PDB entry 4MSV | X-ray diffraction, 2.50 A resolution | chains B and A

Chain B:
Molecule: Tumor necrosis factor receptor superfamily member 6B
Source organism: Homo sapiens
UniProtKB: O95407 (TNF6B_HUMAN); residues 30-195 here = UniProt positions 30-195
Sequence (174 residues; row label = number of the first residue in the row):
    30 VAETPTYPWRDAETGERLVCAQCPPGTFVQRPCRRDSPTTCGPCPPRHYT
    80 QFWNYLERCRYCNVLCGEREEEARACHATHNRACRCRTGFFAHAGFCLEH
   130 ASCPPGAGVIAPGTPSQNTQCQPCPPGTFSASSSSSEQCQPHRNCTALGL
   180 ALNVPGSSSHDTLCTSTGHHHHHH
Unresolved in the structure: 30-32, 178, 194-203
Construct notes: expression tag (196-203)
Disulfide bonds: Cys49-Cys62, Cys52-Cys70, Cys73-Cys88, Cys91-Cys105, Cys95-Cys113, Cys115-Cys126, Cys132-Cys150, Cys153-Cys168, Cys174-Cys193
Ion coordination: Mg2+: Cys132, Pro133, Ala136, Ser159, Ser161
Swiss-Prot annotation at these positions:
  - glycosylation: Asn173 (N-linked (GlcNAc...) asparagine)

Chain A:
Molecule: Tumor necrosis factor ligand superfamily member 6
Source organism: Homo sapiens
UniProtKB: P48023 (TNFL6_HUMAN); residue numbers follow UniProt; this construct covers 130-281
Sequence (152 residues; numbered 130 to 281; the number before each row is that of its first residue):
   130 QIGHPSPPPEKKELRKVAHLTGKSNSRSMPLEWEDTYGIVLLSGVKYKKG
   180 GLVINETGLYFVYSKVYFRGQSCNNLPLSHKVYMRNSKYPQDLVMMEGKM
   230 MSYCTTGQMWARSSYLGAVFNLTSADHLYVNVSELSLVNFEESQTFFGLY
   280 KL
Unresolved in the structure: 130-142
Disulfide bonds: Cys202-Cys233
Swiss-Prot annotation at these positions:
  - glycosylation (N-linked (GlcNAc...) asparagine): Asn184, Asn250, Asn260
  - natural variant: Cys202 (C202S: In ALPS1B)
  - mutagenesis: Pro206 (P206D/F/R: Lowers binding to TNFRSF6 and reduces cytotoxicity more than 100-fold), Tyr218 (Y218F/R: Lowers binding to TNFRSF6 and abolishes cytotoxicity), Phe275 (F275L: Abolishes binding to TNRFSF6 and cytotoxicity)

Interface between chain B and chain A:
Contacting residue pairs - 18 pairs, chain B then chain A:
  Tyr78(B) - Tyr218(A)
  Thr79(B) - Tyr218(A)
  Gln80(B) - Tyr218(A)  hydrogen bond (backbone-side chain)
  Phe81(B) - Tyr218(A)
  Phe81(B) - Pro219(A)  hydrophobic
  Phe81(B) - Gln220(A)
  Trp82(B) - Pro219(A)
  Asn83(B) - Lys217(A)
  Asn83(B) - Tyr218(A)
  Tyr84(B) - Ser216(A)
  Tyr84(B) - Lys217(A)  hydrogen bond (backbone-backbone)
  Leu85(B) - Lys217(A)
  Leu85(B) - Tyr218(A)  hydrophobic
  Arg89(B) - Tyr218(A)
  Arg89(B) - Gln220(A)
  Arg89(B) - Asp221(A)  hydrogen bond (side chain-backbone)
  Ala123(B) - Met230(A)
  Phe125(B) - Met230(A)  hydrophobic
Interface residues without a listed pair, chain B (12 interface residues in all): Glu86
Interface residues without a listed pair, chain A (9 interface residues in all): Leu222, Lys228

Summary:
12 residues of chain B face 9 of chain A across their interface; the contacts include 3 hydrogen bonds. Among
the polar pairs are Gln80(B)-Tyr218(A), Arg89(B)-Asp221(A) and Tyr84(B)-Lys217(A). Curated annotation
(UniProt) lists 3 mutagenesis sites on chain A.
Here chain B is Tumor necrosis factor receptor superfamily member 6B and chain A is Tumor necrosis factor
ligand superfamily member 6, both from Homo sapiens. Entry 4MSV (Crystal structure of FASL and DcR3 complex)
was determined by X-ray diffraction, deposited together with 5L19 and 5L36.
